7CVS - chains A and C of the 6 polymer chains in the assembly; structure by X-ray diffraction, 3.01 A resolution.

Chain A:
Molecule: H(+)/Cl(-) exchange transporter ClcA
Organism: Escherichia coli MS 198-1
Reference sequence: D7XDR7 (D7XDR7_ECOLX); residues 1-473 here = UniProt positions 1-473
Chain sequence (473 residues; row label = number of the first residue in the row):
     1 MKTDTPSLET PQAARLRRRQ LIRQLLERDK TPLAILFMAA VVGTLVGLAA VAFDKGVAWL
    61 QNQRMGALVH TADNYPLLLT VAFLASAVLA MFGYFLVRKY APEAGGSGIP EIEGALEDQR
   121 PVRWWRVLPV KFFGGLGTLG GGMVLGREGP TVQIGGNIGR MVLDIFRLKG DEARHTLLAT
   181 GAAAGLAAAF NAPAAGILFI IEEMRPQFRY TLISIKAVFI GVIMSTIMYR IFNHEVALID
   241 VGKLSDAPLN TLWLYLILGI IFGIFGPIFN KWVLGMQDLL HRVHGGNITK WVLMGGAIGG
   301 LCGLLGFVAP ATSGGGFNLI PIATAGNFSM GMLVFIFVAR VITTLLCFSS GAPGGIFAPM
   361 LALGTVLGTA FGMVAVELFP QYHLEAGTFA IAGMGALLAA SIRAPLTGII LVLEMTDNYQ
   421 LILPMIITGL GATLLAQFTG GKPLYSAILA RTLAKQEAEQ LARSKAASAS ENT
Not modelled in the structure: 1-16, 461-473
Construct notes: engineered mutation Ala-85 (Cys in D7XDR7), Ala-194 (Leu in D7XDR7)
From the paper describing this entry:
  - mutagenesis - L194A: unchanged catalytic activity
  - self-association interface (contacts with another copy of this molecule): Glu-203, Phe-208, Phe-219, Leu-406, Glu-457 (from molecular simulation)
  - mutagenesis - L194A, L194A/I197A/L198A, L194A/I197A/L198A/I201A, F219A/I220A/I223A/I227A, L406A/I409A/I410A/L413A, I422A/L423A/I426A/L430A/L434A: decreased binding to H(+)/Cl(-) exchange transporter ClcA (chain A)
  - mutagenesis - L194A: unchanged stability
  - mutagenesis - I197A, I197A/L198A, L198A, I201A: unchanged binding to H(+)/Cl(-) exchange transporter ClcA (chain A)

Chain C:
Molecule: antibody Fab fragment heavy chain
Organism: Mus musculus
Notes: antibody fragment or engineered binder
Chain sequence (222 residues; each row starts with the number of its first residue):
     1 EVRLLESGGG LVQPGGSLKL SCAASGFDYS RYWMSWVRQA PGKGLKWIGE INPVSSTINY
    61 TPSLKDKFII SRDNAKDTLY LQISKVRSED TALYYCARLY YGYGYWYFDV WGAGTTVTVS
   121 SAKTTPPSVY PLAPGSAAAA ASMVTLGCLV KGYFPEPVTV TWNSGSLAAG VHTFPAVLQA
   181 ALYTLSSSVT VPSSSWPSET VTCNVAHPAS STKVDKKIVP RA
Disulfide bonds: Cys-22/Cys-96, Cys-148/Cys-203

Interface between chain A and chain C:
Residue-residue contacts - 14 pairs, chain A then chain C:
  Lys-243(A) with Arg-31(C), hydrogen bond (backbone-side chain)
  Asp-246(A) with Tyr-101(C)
  Pro-248(A) with Tyr-101(C), hydrophobic; Gly-104(C)
  Leu-249(A) with Tyr-103(C)
  Asn-250(A) with Tyr-103(C), hydrogen bond (backbone-backbone); Gly-104(C), hydrogen bond (side chain-backbone); Tyr-105(C)
  Gln-381(A) with Trp-106(C)
  Tyr-382(A) with Trp-106(C), hydrogen bond (backbone-side chain)
  His-383(A) with Trp-33(C); Glu-50(C), salt bridge; Leu-99(C); Trp-106(C), hydrogen bond
Interface residues without a listed pair, chain A (9 interface residues in all): Pro-380
Interface residues without a listed pair, chain C (10 interface residues in all): Asn-59

Overview:
The interface between chain A and chain C involves 9 residues on one side and 10 on the other; the contacts
include 5 hydrogen bonds and 1 salt bridge. Polar contacts include His-383(A)/Glu-50(C), Lys-243(A)/Arg-31(C)
and Asn-250(A)/Gly-104(C). From the paper: L194A, L194A/I197A/L198A and L194A/I197A/L198A/I201A of chain A,
among others, reduce binding to H(+)/Cl(-) exchange transporter ClcA (chain A); a self-association interface
involving Glu-203(A), Phe-208(A) and Phe-219(A) among others; 10 substitutions were tested in all.
Here chain A is H(+)/Cl(-) exchange transporter ClcA (Escherichia coli MS 198-1) and chain C is antibody Fab
fragment heavy chain (Mus musculus). Entry 7CVS (Crystal structure of the C85A/L194A mutant CLC-ec1 with Fab
fragment) was determined by X-ray diffraction together with 7CVT from the same study.
